7BYU - chains A and B; structure by X-ray diffraction, 2.21 A resolution.

# Chain A (and B)
Molecule: L-fucose mutarotase
Source organism: Acidovorax avenae subsp. avenae ATCC 19860
Notes: chain B of this document is another copy of the same molecule, construct and numbering; everything in this record applies to it too
UniProtKB: F0Q4R9 (F0Q4R9_ACIAP); numbering as in UniProt (aligned over 2-109)
Sequence (120 residues; numbered -10 to 109; the number before each row is that of its first residue; numbers below 1 keep their minus sign (Met-10 is residue -10)):
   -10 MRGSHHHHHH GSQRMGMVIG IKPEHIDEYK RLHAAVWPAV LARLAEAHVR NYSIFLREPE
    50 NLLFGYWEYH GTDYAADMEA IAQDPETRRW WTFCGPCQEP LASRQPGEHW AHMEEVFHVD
Unresolved in the structure: -10 to 1
Construct notes: initiating methionine (-10); expression tag (-9 to 1)
Small-molecule neighbours: 1PG (2-(2-{2-[2-(2-methoxy-ethoxy)-ethoxy]-ethoxy}-ethoxy)-ethanol): Met6, Trp56, Tyr63, Met67, Trp80, Gly96, His98, Trp99

# How chain A and chain B interact
Contacting residue pairs (85; chain A residue first):
  Arg3(A) - Ser42(B)
  Met4(A) - Phe44(B)
  Gly5(A) - Phe44(B)
  Lys19(A) - Glu103(B)  salt bridge
  Lys19(A) - Val105(B)
  His22(A) - Val105(B)
  His22(A) - Phe106(B)
  Val25(A) - Phe106(B)  hydrophobic
  Leu30(A) - Phe106(B)  hydrophobic
  Arg39(A) - Asp109(B)
  Asn40(A) - Asn40(B)
  Asn40(A) - Tyr55(B)
  Asn40(A) - Glu57(B)  hydrogen bond
  Asn40(A) - His107(B)
  Asn40(A) - Val108(B)
  Asn40(A) - Asp109(B)  hydrogen bond (backbone-backbone)
  Tyr41(A) - Phe106(B)
  Tyr41(A) - His107(B)  hydrogen bond (backbone-side chain)
  Tyr41(A) - Val108(B)  hydrogen bond (backbone-backbone)
  Ser42(A) - Arg3(B)
  Ser42(A) - Phe106(B)
  Ser42(A) - His107(B)  hydrogen bond
  Ile43(A) - Glu104(B)
  Ile43(A) - Val105(B)  hydrogen bond (backbone-backbone)
  Ile43(A) - Phe106(B)  hydrogen bond (backbone-backbone)
  Phe44(A) - Met4(B)
  Phe44(A) - Gly5(B)
  Phe44(A) - Tyr55(B)  hydrophobic
  Phe44(A) - Met102(B)
  Phe44(A) - Glu103(B)
  Phe44(A) - Glu104(B)
  Leu45(A) - Met102(B)
  Leu45(A) - Glu103(B)  hydrogen bond (backbone-backbone)
  Leu45(A) - Val105(B)  hydrophobic
  Arg46(A) - Leu90(B)
  Arg46(A) - Ser92(B)  hydrogen bond
  Arg46(A) - Arg93(B)
  Arg46(A) - Ala100(B)
  Arg46(A) - His101(B)  hydrogen bond (side chain-backbone)
  Arg46(A) - Met102(B)
  Pro48(A) - Ser92(B)
  Glu49(A) - Leu90(B)
  Glu49(A) - Ser92(B)  hydrogen bond
  Leu51(A) - Leu51(B)  hydrophobic
  Phe53(A) - Phe53(B)  hydrophobic
  Phe53(A) - Gly54(B)
  Phe53(A) - Met102(B)  hydrophobic
  Tyr55(A) - Asn40(B)
  Tyr55(A) - Phe44(B)  hydrophobic
  Tyr55(A) - Tyr55(B)  hydrophobic
  Glu57(A) - Asn40(B)  hydrogen bond
  Leu90(A) - Arg46(B)
  Leu90(A) - Glu49(B)
  Ser92(A) - Arg46(B)  hydrogen bond (backbone-side chain)
  Ser92(A) - Pro48(B)
  Ser92(A) - Glu49(B)  hydrogen bond
  Arg93(A) - Arg46(B)
  Ala100(A) - Arg46(B)
  His101(A) - Arg46(B)  hydrogen bond (backbone-side chain)
  Met102(A) - Phe44(B)
  Met102(A) - Leu45(B)
  Met102(A) - Arg46(B)
  Met102(A) - Leu51(B)
  Met102(A) - Phe53(B)  hydrophobic
  Glu103(A) - Lys19(B)  salt bridge
  Glu103(A) - Phe44(B)
  Glu103(A) - Leu45(B)  hydrogen bond (backbone-backbone)
  Glu104(A) - Ile43(B)
  Glu104(A) - Phe44(B)
  Val105(A) - His22(B)
  Val105(A) - Ile43(B)  hydrogen bond (backbone-backbone)
  Val105(A) - Leu45(B)  hydrophobic
  Phe106(A) - His22(B)
  Phe106(A) - Val25(B)  hydrophobic
  Phe106(A) - Leu30(B)  hydrophobic
  Phe106(A) - Tyr41(B)  hydrophobic
  Phe106(A) - Ser42(B)
  Phe106(A) - Ile43(B)  hydrogen bond (backbone-backbone)
  His107(A) - Asn40(B)
  His107(A) - Tyr41(B)  hydrogen bond (side chain-backbone)
  His107(A) - Ser42(B)  hydrogen bond
  Val108(A) - Asn40(B)
  Val108(A) - Tyr41(B)  hydrogen bond (backbone-backbone)
  Asp109(A) - Arg39(B)
  Asp109(A) - Asn40(B)  hydrogen bond (backbone-backbone)
Other interface residues (no listed pair), chain A (37 interface residues in all): Val7, Tyr18, Gly54
Other interface residues (no listed pair), chain B (38 interface residues in all): Val7, Tyr18, Leu52

# In short
37 residues of chain A face 38 of chain B across their interface; the contacts include 22 hydrogen bonds and 2
salt bridges. Polar contacts include Lys19(A)-Glu103(B), Asn40(A)-Glu57(B) and Asn40(A)-Asp109(B). Bound to
chain A: compound 1PG.
Both chains are L-fucose mutarotase (Acidovorax avenae subsp. avenae ATCC 19860). Entry 7BYU (Crystal
structure of Acidovorax avenae L-fucose mutarotase (apo form)) was determined by X-ray diffraction.
